7X7N - chains D and E of the 9 polymer chains in the assembly; structure by electron microscopy, 4.47 A resolution (low resolution: residue-level contacts below are approximate; hydrogen-bond / salt-bridge calls are withheld).

== Chain D (and E) ==
Name: Synthetic peptide SIH-5
Notes: chain E of this document is another copy of the same molecule, construct and numbering; everything in this record applies to it too
Chain sequence (38 residues; numbered 1 to 38; the number before each row is that of its first residue):
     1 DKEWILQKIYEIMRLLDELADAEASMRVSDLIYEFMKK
Modified positions: Ala20 (D-alanine; DAL); Ala22 (alpha-aminoisobutyric acid; AIB)
From the paper describing this entry:
  - self-association interface (contacts with another copy of this molecule); pairs are residue here / residue on that copy: Lys38-Asp1, Ile12, Leu31

== How chain D and chain E interact ==
Residue-residue contacts (16):
  Ile5(D) - Leu31(E)
  Ile9(D) - Leu31(E)
  Ile12(D) - Ala24(E)
  Ile12(D) - Arg27(E)
  Ile12(D) - Val28(E)
  Leu16(D) - Leu16(E)
  Ala24(D) - Leu19(E)
  Arg27(D) - Leu15(E)
  Val28(D) - Ile12(E)
  Leu31(D) - Lys8(E)
  Leu31(D) - Ile12(E)
  Glu34(D) - Lys8(E)
  Lys38(D) - Asp1(E)
  Lys38(D) - Trp4(E)
  Lys38(D) - Ile5(E)
  Lys38(D) - Lys8(E)
Interface residues without a listed pair, chain D (12 interface residues in all): Asp21, Phe35
Interface residues without a listed pair, chain E (14 interface residues in all): Asp21, Phe35

== Overview ==
12 residues of chain D face 14 of chain E across their interface. The paper reports a self-association
interface involving Ile12(D), Leu31(D) and Lys38(D).
Both chains are Synthetic peptide SIH-5. Entry 7X7N (3D model of the 3-RBD up single trimeric spike protein of
SARS-CoV2 in the presence of ...) was determined by electron microscopy.
